1HF0 - chains B and N of the 4 polymer chains in the assembly; structure by X-ray diffraction, 2.70 A resolution.

Chain B:
Molecule: Octamer-binding transcription factor 1
Organism: Homo sapiens
Notes: fragment: dna-binding domain
UniProtKB: P14859 (OCT1_HUMAN); the author numbering skips numbers that UniProt does not, so the offset changes along the chain: 1-100 = UniProt 280-379; 102-160 = UniProt 380-438
Chain sequence (159 residues; numbered 1 to 160; 1 number in that range is skipped by the numbering (no residue carries it; nothing is unmodelled there); the number before each row is that of its first residue):
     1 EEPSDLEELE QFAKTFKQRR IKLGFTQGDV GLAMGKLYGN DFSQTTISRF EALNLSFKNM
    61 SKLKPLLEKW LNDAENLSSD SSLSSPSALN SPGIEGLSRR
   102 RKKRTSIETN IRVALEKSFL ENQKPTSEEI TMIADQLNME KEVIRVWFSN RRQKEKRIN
Disordered / not traced: 1-5, 76-100, 160
Sequence notes: engineered mutation Ser61 (Cys340 in P14859), Ser150 (Cys428 in P14859)
UniProt features mapped onto this chain:
  - DNA-binding region: Arg100 to Asn160 (Homeobox)
  - modified residue (Phosphoserine): Ser4, Ser107
Reported in the primary citation:
  - binding site for the 22-nt DNA strand: Arg20, Gln44, Thr45, Arg49, Arg102, Arg105, Ser107, Asn151, Gln154
  - self-association interface (contacts with another copy of this molecule); pairs are residue here / residue on that copy: Asp29-Lys104 (salt bridge), Glu109-Lys22 (salt bridge)
  - mutagenesis - I21Y: abolished binding to PORE
  - mutagenesis - I21Y: unchanged binding to MORE
  - post-translational modification sites: Ser107 (citing earlier work)
  - mutagenesis - S107E: abolished binding to DNA
  - mutagenesis - I159D/N160A: abolished binding to MORE
  - mutagenesis - I159D/N160A: unchanged binding to PORE

Chain N:
Molecule: 22-nt DNA strand
Sequence (22 nucleotides; each row starts with the number of its first residue):
     1 CTCCATTTGC CTTTCAAATG TG

How chain B and chain N interact:
Residue-residue contacts (25; chain B residue first):
  Arg20(B) - DC11(N)  salt bridge to the phosphate
  Thr26(B) - DC11(N)  phosphate contact
  Gln27(B) - DC11(N)  hydrogen bond to the phosphate
  Gln27(B) - DT12(N)  hydrogen bond to the phosphate
  Gln44(B) - DT12(N)  hydrogen bond to the base
  Thr45(B) - DT13(N)  hydrogen bond to the base
  Ser48(B) - DT12(N)  hydrogen bond to the phosphate
  Ser48(B) - DT13(N)  base contact
  Arg49(B) - DT14(N)  base contact
  Arg102(B) - DT19(N)  sugar contact
  Lys103(B) - DA18(N)  salt bridge to the phosphate
  Lys103(B) - DT19(N)  hydrogen bond to the phosphate
  Lys104(B) - DA18(N)  phosphate contact
  Arg105(B) - DA16(N)  hydrogen bond to the base
  Arg105(B) - DA17(N)  hydrogen bond to the sugar
  Arg105(B) - DA18(N)  sugar contact
  Thr106(B) - DA17(N)  hydrogen bond to the phosphate
  Thr106(B) - DA18(N)  hydrogen bond to the phosphate
  Ile108(B) - DA17(N)  phosphate contact
  Val144(B) - DA18(N)  phosphate contact
  Val147(B) - DA18(N)  base contact
  Trp148(B) - DA17(N)  phosphate contact
  Asn151(B) - DA17(N)  hydrogen bond to the base
  Asn151(B) - DA18(N)  hydrogen bond to the base
  Lys155(B) - DA16(N)  salt bridge to the phosphate
Also at the interface, not in a pair above, chain B (20 interface residues in all): Lys17, Gln154
Also at the interface, not in a pair above, chain N (10 interface residues in all): DC10, DC15

Summary:
Chain B and chain N form an interface of 20 and 10 residues respectively, with 12 hydrogen bonds and 3 salt
bridges. Polar pairs include Gln44(B)-DT12(N), Thr45(B)-DT13(N) and Arg105(B)-DA16(N). The paper reports a
binding site for the 22-nt DNA strand at Arg20(B), Gln44(B) and Thr45(B) among others; I21Y of chain B
abolishes binding to PORE; 3 substitutions were tested in all.
Here chain B is Octamer-binding transcription factor 1 (Homo sapiens) and chain N is a 22-nt DNA strand. Entry
1HF0 (Crystal structure of the DNA-binding domain of Oct-1 bound to DNA as a dimer) was determined by X-ray
diffraction (same publication as 1E3O).
